8RS5 - chains A and B; structure by X-ray diffraction, 1.95 A resolution.

# Chain A (and B)
Molecule: Malate dehydrogenase
Organism: Methanopyrus kandleri
Notes: EC 1.1.1.299; chain B of this document is another copy of the same molecule, construct and numbering; everything in this record applies to it too
Reference sequence: Q8TWG5 (MDH_METKA); numbering as in UniProt (aligned over 1-317)
Amino-acid sequence (317 residues; each row starts with the number of its first residue):
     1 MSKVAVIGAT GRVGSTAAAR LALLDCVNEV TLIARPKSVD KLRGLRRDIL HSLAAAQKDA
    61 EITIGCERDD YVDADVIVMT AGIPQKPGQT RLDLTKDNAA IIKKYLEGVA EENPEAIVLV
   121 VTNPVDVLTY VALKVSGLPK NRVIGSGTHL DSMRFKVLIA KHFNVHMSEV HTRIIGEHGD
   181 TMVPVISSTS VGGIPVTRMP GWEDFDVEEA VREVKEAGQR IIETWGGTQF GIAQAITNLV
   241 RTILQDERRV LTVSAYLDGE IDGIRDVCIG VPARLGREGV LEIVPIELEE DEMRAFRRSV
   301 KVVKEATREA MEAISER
Not modelled in the structure: 1, 84-91, 315-317 (chain B: 1, 84-91, 314-317)
Sequence notes: engineered mutation His51 (Asp in Q8TWG5), Gln85 (Arg in Q8TWG5), Ser146 (Leu in Q8TWG5), Thr228 (Ser in Q8TWG5), Ile232 (Pro in Q8TWG5)
Metal / ion sites: K+: Ala22, Leu24, Val27, Asp59
Ligand contacts: NADPH (NDP; NADPH dihydro-nicotinamide-adenine-dinucleotide phosphate): Gly8, Ala9, Thr10, Gly11, Arg12, Val13, Gly14, Arg35, Ser38, Thr80, Ala81, Gly82, Ile83, Asn98, Ile101, Lys104, Tyr105, Val121, Thr122, Asn123, Val125, Ser146, His178, Thr228, Ile232
UniProt features mapped onto this chain:
  - active site: His178 (Proton acceptor)
  - binding site (NADP(+)): Gly8 to Gly14, Asn98, Val121 to Asn123
  - binding site (substrate): Arg91, Asn123, Arg154

# Chain A / chain B interface
Pairs across the interface - 82 pairs, chain A then chain B:
  Thr10(A) - Trp225(B)
  Ser15(A) - Trp225(B)
  Ser15(A) - Phe230(B)
  Thr16(A) - Phe230(B)
  Ala19(A) - Arg20(B)
  Ala19(A) - Phe230(B)  hydrophobic
  Arg20(A) - Ala19(B)
  Arg20(A) - Leu23(B)
  Leu23(A) - Arg20(B)
  Asp40(A) - Thr224(B)
  Lys41(A) - Thr224(B)
  Lys41(A) - Trp225(B)
  Gly44(A) - Ile221(B)
  Gly44(A) - Thr224(B)  hydrogen bond (backbone-side chain)
  Gly44(A) - Trp225(B)
  Leu45(A) - Trp225(B)
  Leu45(A) - Phe230(B)  hydrophobic
  Arg47(A) - Glu213(B)  salt bridge
  Arg47(A) - Ala217(B)
  Arg47(A) - Ile221(B)
  Asp48(A) - Ile221(B)
  Asp48(A) - Thr228(B)  hydrogen bond
  Asp48(A) - Gln229(B)  hydrogen bond (side chain-backbone)
  Asp48(A) - Phe230(B)  hydrogen bond (side chain-backbone)
  Asp48(A) - Gly231(B)  hydrogen bond (side chain-backbone)
  His51(A) - Leu150(B)
  His51(A) - Arg154(B)  hydrogen bond
  His51(A) - Ala217(B)
  His51(A) - Ile221(B)
  His51(A) - Gly231(B)
  Ser52(A) - Phe230(B)
  Ser52(A) - Gly231(B)
  Ser52(A) - Gln234(B)
  Ala54(A) - Met153(B)
  Ala54(A) - Val157(B)  hydrophobic
  Ala55(A) - Met153(B)
  Ala55(A) - Gln234(B)
  Ala55(A) - Ala235(B)
  Ala56(A) - Gln234(B)
  Gln57(A) - Met153(B)
  Gln57(A) - Met167(B)
  Asp59(A) - Lys161(B)  salt bridge
  Leu150(A) - His51(B)
  Leu150(A) - Ala55(B)  hydrophobic
  Met153(A) - Ala54(B)
  Met153(A) - Ala55(B)
  Met153(A) - Gln57(B)
  Arg154(A) - His51(B)
  Val157(A) - Ala54(B)  hydrophobic
  Lys161(A) - Asp59(B)  salt bridge
  Met167(A) - Gln57(B)
  Met167(A) - Lys58(B)
  Ala217(A) - Arg47(B)
  Ala217(A) - His51(B)
  Ile221(A) - Gly44(B)
  Ile221(A) - Arg47(B)
  Ile221(A) - His51(B)
  Thr224(A) - Asp40(B)
  Thr224(A) - Lys41(B)
  Thr224(A) - Gly44(B)
  Trp225(A) - Thr10(B)
  Trp225(A) - Ser15(B)
  Trp225(A) - Lys41(B)
  Trp225(A) - Gly44(B)
  Trp225(A) - Leu45(B)
  Trp225(A) - Asp48(B)
  Thr228(A) - Asp48(B)
  Gln229(A) - Asp48(B)  hydrogen bond (backbone-side chain)
  Gln229(A) - Gln229(B)
  Phe230(A) - Ser15(B)
  Phe230(A) - Thr16(B)
  Phe230(A) - Ala19(B)  hydrophobic
  Phe230(A) - Leu45(B)  hydrophobic
  Phe230(A) - Asp48(B)  hydrogen bond (backbone-side chain)
  Phe230(A) - Ser52(B)
  Gly231(A) - Asp48(B)  hydrogen bond (backbone-side chain)
  Gly231(A) - His51(B)
  Gly231(A) - Ser52(B)
  Gln234(A) - Ser52(B)
  Gln234(A) - Ala55(B)
  Gln234(A) - Ala56(B)
  Asn238(A) - Gln57(B)
Interface residues without a listed pair, chain A (43 interface residues in all): Ala9, Gly11, Arg43, Ile49, Lys58, Glu213, Gly227, Ala235
Interface residues without a listed pair, chain B (42 interface residues in all): Ala9, Gly11, Ile49, Arg220, Asn238

# Summary
The interface between chain A and chain B involves 43 residues on one side and 42 on the other; the contacts
include 9 hydrogen bonds and 3 salt bridges. Polar pairs include Arg47(A)-Glu213(B), Asp59(A)-Lys161(B) and
Gly44(A)-Thr224(B). Bound to chain A: NADPH.
Both chains are Malate dehydrogenase (Methanopyrus kandleri). Entry 8RS5 (Crystal structure of Methanopyrus
kandleri malate dehydrogenase mutant 4) was determined by X-ray diffraction (same publication as 9QCG, 8RWL
and 9END).
